Entry 8TYW (electron microscopy, 3.43 A resolution); this record covers chains A and C of the 5 polymer chains in the assembly.

Chain A:
Name: G-protein coupled receptor 6
Source organism: Homo sapiens
UniProtKB: P46095 (GPR6_HUMAN); residues 1-362 here = UniProt positions 1-362
Amino-acid sequence (372 residues; row label = number of the first residue in the row):
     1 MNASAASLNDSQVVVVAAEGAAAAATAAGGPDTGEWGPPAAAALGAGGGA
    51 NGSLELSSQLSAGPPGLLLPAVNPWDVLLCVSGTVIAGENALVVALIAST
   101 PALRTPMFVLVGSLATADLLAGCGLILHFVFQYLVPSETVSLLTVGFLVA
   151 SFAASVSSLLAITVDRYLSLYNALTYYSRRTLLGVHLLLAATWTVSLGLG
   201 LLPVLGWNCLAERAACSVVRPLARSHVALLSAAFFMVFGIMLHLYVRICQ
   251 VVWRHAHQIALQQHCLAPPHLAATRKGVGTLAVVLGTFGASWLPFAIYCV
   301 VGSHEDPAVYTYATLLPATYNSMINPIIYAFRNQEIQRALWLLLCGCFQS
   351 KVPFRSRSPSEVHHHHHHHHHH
Unresolved in the structure: 1-71, 265-273, 345-372
Construct notes: expression tag (363-372)
Disulfide bonds: C209-C216
Swiss-Prot annotation at these positions:
  - modified residue (Phosphoserine): S356, S358, S360
  - lipidation: C345 (S-palmitoyl cysteine)
  - glycosylation (N-linked (GlcNAc...) asparagine): N2, N9, N51

Chain C:
Name: Guanine nucleotide-binding protein G(s) subunit alpha isoforms short
Source organism: Homo sapiens
UniProtKB: P63092 (GNAS2_HUMAN); residues 1-394 here = UniProt positions 1-394
Amino-acid sequence (394 residues; numbered 1 to 394; the number before each row is that of its first residue):
     1 MGCLGNSKTEDQRNEEKAQREANKKIEKQLQKDKQVYRATHRLLLLGAGE
    51 SGKNTIVKQMRILHVNGFNGEGGEEDPQAARSNSDGEKATKVQDIKNNLK
   101 EAIETIVAAMSNLVPPVELANPENQFRVDYILSVMNVPDFDFPPEFYEHA
   151 KALWEDEGVRACYERSNEYQLIDCAQYFLDKIDVIKQADYVPSDQDLLRC
   201 RVLTSGIFETKFQVDKVNFHMFDVGAQRDERRKWIQCFNDVTAIIFVVAS
   251 SSYNMVIREDNQTNRLQAALKLFDSIWNNKWLRDTSVILFLNKQDLLAEK
   301 VLAGKSKIEDYFPEFARYTTPEDATPEPGEDPRVTRAKYFIRDEFLRIST
   351 ASGDGRHYCYPHFTCAVDTENIRRVFNDCRDIIQRMHLRQYELL
Unresolved in the structure: 1-7, 48-50, 65-203, 254-261
Construct notes: engineered mutation N54 (Ser in P63092), A226 (Gly in P63092), A268 (Glu in P63092), K271 (Asn in P63092), D274 (Lys in P63092), K280 (Arg in P63092), D284 (Thr in P63092), T285 (Ile in P63092)

Interface between chain A and chain C:
Pairs across the interface - 39 pairs, chain A then chain C:
  M107(A) - Y391(C)  hydrophobic
  R166(A) - Y391(C)
  S169(A) - H387(C)  hydrogen bond (backbone-side chain)
  S169(A) - Y391(C)  hydrogen bond
  L170(A) - Q384(C)  hydrogen bond (backbone-side chain)
  L170(A) - L388(C)  hydrophobic
  A173(A) - I383(C)
  A173(A) - Q384(C)
  L174(A) - H41(C)  hydrogen bond (backbone-side chain)
  L174(A) - V217(C)  hydrophobic
  L174(A) - F219(C)  hydrophobic
  L174(A) - F376(C)  hydrophobic
  T175(A) - V217(C)
  Y177(A) - Q35(C)  hydrogen bond (backbone-side chain)
  Y177(A) - R38(C)
  Y177(A) - H387(C)
  I248(A) - L393(C)  hydrophobic
  V252(A) - L388(C)  hydrophobic
  V252(A) - L393(C)
  R254(A) - Q384(C)
  H255(A) - Q384(C)  hydrogen bond
  H255(A) - L388(C)
  H255(A) - L394(C)
  I259(A) - Y358(C)
  I259(A) - R385(C)
  I259(A) - L394(C)  hydrophobic
  L261(A) - D323(C)
  Q262(A) - L346(C)
  Q262(A) - T350(C)
  Q262(A) - C359(C)  hydrogen bond (side chain-backbone)
  H264(A) - D343(C)  salt bridge
  K276(A) - L394(C)  hydrogen bond (side chain-backbone)
  G277(A) - L393(C)
  T280(A) - E392(C)  hydrogen bond (side chain-backbone)
  T280(A) - L393(C)
  R332(A) - E392(C)
  N333(A) - Q390(C)
  Q334(A) - R356(C)  hydrogen bond
  E335(A) - Q390(C)
Other interface residues (no listed pair), chain A (30 interface residues in all): D165, Y176, L182, A256, Q258, Q263, L281
Other interface residues (no listed pair), chain C (26 interface residues in all): S349, R380, D381

Overview:
30 residues of chain A and 26 residues of chain C are in contact; the contacts include 10 hydrogen bonds and 1
salt bridge. Polar contacts include H264(A)-D343(C), S169(A)-H387(C) and S169(A)-Y391(C).
Chain A is G-protein coupled receptor 6 and chain C is Guanine nucleotide-binding protein G(s) subunit alpha
isoforms short, both from Homo sapiens; the structure, cryo-EM structure of GPR6-Gs-Nb35 complex, was
determined by electron microscopy.
